Entry 5UGJ (X-ray diffraction, 2.70 A resolution); this record covers chains C and D of the 4 polymer chains in the assembly.

[Chain C (and D)]
Molecule: 4-hydroxy-tetrahydrodipicolinate reductase
Source organism: Neisseria meningitidis serogroup B (strain MC58)
Notes: EC 1.17.1.8; chain D of this document is another copy of the same molecule, construct and numbering; everything in this record applies to it too
UniProtKB: Q9K1F1 (DAPB_NEIMB); numbering as in UniProt (aligned over 1-269)
Chain sequence (302 residues; row label = number of the first residue in the row; numbers below 1 keep their minus sign (Met-32 is residue -32)):
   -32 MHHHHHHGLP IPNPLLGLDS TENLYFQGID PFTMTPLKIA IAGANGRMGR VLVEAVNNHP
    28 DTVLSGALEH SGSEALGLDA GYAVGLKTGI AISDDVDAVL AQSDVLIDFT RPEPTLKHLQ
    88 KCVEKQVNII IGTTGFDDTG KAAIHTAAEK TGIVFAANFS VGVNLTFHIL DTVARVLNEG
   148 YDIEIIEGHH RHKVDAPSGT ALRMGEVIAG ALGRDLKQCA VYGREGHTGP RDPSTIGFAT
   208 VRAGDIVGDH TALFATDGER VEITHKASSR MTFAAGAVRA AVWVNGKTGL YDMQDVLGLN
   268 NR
Unresolved in the structure: -32 to 1, 268-269
Differences from the reference sequence: initiating methionine (-32); expression tag (-31 to 0)
Curated features (UniProtKB/Swiss-Prot):
  - active site: His156 (Proton donor/acceptor), Lys160 (Proton donor)
  - binding site (NAD(+)): Gly10 to Met15, Glu36, Gly99 to Thr101, Ala123 to Phe126
  - binding site ((S)-2,3,4,5-tetrahydrodipicolinate): His157, Gly166, Thr167

[Chain C / chain D interface]
Contacting residue pairs (60):
  Ser127(C) - Glu226(D)  hydrogen bond
  Val128(C) - Leu144(D)  hydrophobic
  Val128(C) - Tyr148(D)
  Val128(C) - Glu226(D)
  Gly129(C) - Glu226(D)  hydrogen bond (backbone-side chain)
  Gly129(C) - Val228(D)
  Leu132(C) - Val140(D)  hydrophobic
  Leu132(C) - Val143(D)  hydrophobic
  Leu132(C) - Leu144(D)  hydrophobic
  Ile136(C) - Ile136(D)  hydrophobic
  Val140(C) - Ile136(D)  hydrophobic
  Val143(C) - Leu132(D)  hydrophobic
  Val143(C) - Arg246(D)  hydrogen bond (backbone-side chain)
  Leu144(C) - Val128(D)  hydrophobic
  Leu144(C) - Leu132(D)  hydrophobic
  Asn145(C) - Arg246(D)
  Glu146(C) - His26(D)  salt bridge
  Glu146(C) - Arg246(D)  salt bridge
  Tyr148(C) - Val128(D)
  Asp224(C) - Met238(D)
  Gly225(C) - Ala234(D)
  Gly225(C) - Ser235(D)  hydrogen bond (backbone-backbone)
  Gly225(C) - Ser236(D)
  Gly225(C) - Thr239(D)  hydrogen bond (backbone-side chain)
  Glu226(C) - Ser127(D)  hydrogen bond
  Glu226(C) - Val128(D)
  Glu226(C) - Gly129(D)  hydrogen bond (side chain-backbone)
  Glu226(C) - His232(D)  salt bridge
  Glu226(C) - Lys233(D)
  Glu226(C) - Ser235(D)  hydrogen bond (backbone-side chain)
  Glu226(C) - Thr239(D)
  Arg227(C) - Thr231(D)
  Arg227(C) - His232(D)
  Arg227(C) - Lys233(D)  hydrogen bond (backbone-backbone)
  Val228(C) - Gly129(D)
  Val228(C) - Thr231(D)
  Val228(C) - His232(D)
  Glu229(C) - Glu229(D)
  Glu229(C) - Ile230(D)
  Glu229(C) - Thr231(D)  hydrogen bond (backbone-backbone)
  Glu229(C) - Lys233(D)  salt bridge
  Ile230(C) - Glu229(D)
  Thr231(C) - Arg227(D)
  Thr231(C) - Val228(D)
  Thr231(C) - Glu229(D)  hydrogen bond (backbone-backbone)
  His232(C) - Glu226(D)  salt bridge
  His232(C) - Arg227(D)
  His232(C) - Val228(D)
  Lys233(C) - Glu226(D)
  Lys233(C) - Arg227(D)  hydrogen bond (backbone-backbone)
  Lys233(C) - Glu229(D)  salt bridge
  Ala234(C) - Gly225(D)
  Ser235(C) - Gly225(D)  hydrogen bond (backbone-backbone)
  Ser235(C) - Glu226(D)
  Ser236(C) - Gly225(D)
  Met238(C) - Asp224(D)
  Thr239(C) - Gly225(D)
  Thr239(C) - Glu226(D)  hydrogen bond
  Arg246(C) - Tyr148(D)
  Leu266(C) - Val143(D)  hydrophobic
Interface residues without a listed pair, chain C (30 interface residues in all): Thr139, Leu264
Interface residues without a listed pair, chain D (31 interface residues in all): Asn25, His135, Glu146, Leu264, Leu266

[Summary]
30 residues of chain C face 31 of chain D across their interface, with 14 hydrogen bonds and 6 salt bridges.
Polar contacts include Glu146(C)-His26(D), Glu146(C)-Arg246(D) and Glu226(C)-His232(D). UniProt lists
active-site residues His156(C) and Lys160(C), 14 NAD+-binding residues and 3
(S)-2,3,4,5-tetrahydrodipicolinate-binding residues on chain C.
Both chains are 4-hydroxy-tetrahydrodipicolinate reductase (Neisseria meningitidis serogroup B (strain MC58)).
Entry 5UGJ (Crystal structure of HTPA Reductase from neisseria meningitidis) was determined by X-ray
diffraction, deposited together with 5U5I and 5U5N.
